7MO3 - chains A and B; structure by X-ray diffraction, 2.05 A resolution.

# Chain A
Name: GTP-binding nuclear protein Ran
From: Homo sapiens
UniProtKB: P62826 (RAN_HUMAN); numbering as in UniProt (aligned over 1-216)
Chain sequence (217 residues; each row starts with the number of its first residue; numbering starts at 0):
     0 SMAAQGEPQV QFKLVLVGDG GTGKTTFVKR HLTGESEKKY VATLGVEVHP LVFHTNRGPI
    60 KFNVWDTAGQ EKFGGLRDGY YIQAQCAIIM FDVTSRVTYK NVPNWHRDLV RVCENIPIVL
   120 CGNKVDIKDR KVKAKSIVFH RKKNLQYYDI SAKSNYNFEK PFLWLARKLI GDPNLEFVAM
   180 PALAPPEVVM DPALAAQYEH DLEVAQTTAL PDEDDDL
Unresolved in the structure: 0-6, 211-216
Construct notes: expression tag (0); engineered mutation Ser35 (Phe in P62826)
Curated features (UniProtKB/Swiss-Prot):
  - region: Lys37 to Val45 (Switch-I), Gly68 to Gln84 (Switch-II), Asp211 to Leu216 (Interaction with RANBP1)
  - binding site (GTP): Asp18 to Thr25, Glu36 to Thr42, Gly68, Asn122 to Asp125, Ser150 to Lys152
  - site: Gln69 (Essential for GTP hydrolysis)
  - modified residue: Ala2 (N-acetylalanine), Thr24 (Phosphothreonine), Lys37 (N6-acetyllysine), Lys60 (N6-acetyllysine), Lys71 (N6-acetyllysine), Lys99 (N6-acetyllysine), Lys134 (N6-acetyllysine), Lys159 (N6-acetyllysine)
  - cross-link (Glycyl lysine isopeptide (Lys-Gly)): Lys71 (interchain with G-Cter in SUMO2), Lys152 (interchain with G-Cter in SUMO2)
Bound ions: Mg2+: Thr24 (together with GDP)
Ligand contacts: GDP (guanosine-5'-diphosphate): Asp18, Gly19, Gly20, Thr21, Gly22, Lys23, Thr24, Thr25, Glu70, Lys71, Asn122, Lys123, Asp125, Ile126, Ser150, Ala151, Lys152

# Chain B
Name: Nuclear pore complex protein Nup153
From: Rattus norvegicus
Notes: fragment: ZINC FINGER 3 of NUP153
UniProtKB: P49791 (NU153_RAT); residue numbers follow UniProt; this construct covers 781-817
Chain sequence (42 residues; numbered 776 to 817; the number before each row is that of its first residue):
   776 GPLGSGFGDK FKRPVGSWEC PVCCVSNKAE DSRCVSCTSE KP
Unresolved in the structure: 776-779
Construct notes: expression tag (776-780)
Curated features (UniProtKB/Swiss-Prot):
  - binding site (Zn(2+)): Cys795, Cys798, Cys809, Cys812
Bound ions: Zn2+: Cys795, Cys798, Cys809, Cys812

# How chain A and chain B interact
Pairs across the interface (35):
  Pro7(A) - Phe786(B)  hydrophobic
  Pro7(A) - Arg788(B)
  Gln8(A) - Phe786(B)
  Val9(A) - Phe782(B)  hydrophobic
  Val9(A) - Phe786(B)  hydrophobic
  Gln10(A) - Glu794(B)  hydrogen bond
  Lys12(A) - Val800(B)
  Lys12(A) - Ser811(B)  hydrogen bond
  Lys38(A) - Pro796(B)  hydrogen bond (side chain-backbone)
  Lys38(A) - Val797(B)
  Lys38(A) - Cys799(B)
  Val40(A) - Val797(B)
  Val40(A) - Cys798(B)  hydrophobic
  Val40(A) - Cys812(B)  hydrophobic
  Thr42(A) - Cys812(B)  hydrogen bond (side chain-backbone)
  Thr42(A) - Thr813(B)
  Leu43(A) - Ser811(B)
  Leu43(A) - Cys812(B)  hydrophobic
  Thr54(A) - Phe782(B)
  Arg56(A) - Ser780(B)  hydrogen bond (side chain-backbone)
  Arg56(A) - Gly781(B)
  Arg56(A) - Phe782(B)  hydrogen bond (backbone-backbone)
  Gly57(A) - Phe782(B)
  Pro58(A) - Phe782(B)
  Asn62(A) - Cys799(B)
  Trp64(A) - Cys798(B)
  Trp64(A) - Val800(B)  hydrophobic
  Trp64(A) - Ser811(B)
  Gly78(A) - Ser811(B)  hydrogen bond (backbone-side chain)
  Ile81(A) - Val810(B)
  Ile81(A) - Ser811(B)
  Gln82(A) - Val800(B)
  Gln82(A) - Val810(B)
  Ile169(A) - Phe782(B)  hydrophobic
  Leu174(A) - Phe782(B)  hydrophobic
Other interface residues (no listed pair), chain A (23 interface residues in all): Tyr39, Val47, Ile59
Other interface residues (no listed pair), chain B (17 interface residues in all): Gly783, Ser801

# Overview
23 residues of chain A face 17 of chain B across their interface; the contacts include 7 hydrogen bonds. Polar
contacts include Gln10(A)-Glu794(B), Lys12(A)-Ser811(B) and Lys38(A)-Pro796(B). Chain A binds GDP.
Chain A is GTP-binding nuclear protein Ran (Homo sapiens) and chain B is Nuclear pore complex protein Nup153
(Rattus norvegicus); the structure, Crystal Structure of the ZnF3 of Nucleoporin NUP153 in complex with
Ran-GDP, resolution 2.05 Angstrom, was determined by X-ray diffraction together with 7MNI, 7MNL, 7MNM, 7MNN,
7MNO, 7MNP and 14 further entries from the same study.
